PDB entry 8AFI | X-ray diffraction, 2.66 A resolution | chains A and B

# Chain A
Protein: Gamma-aminobutyric acid receptor-associated protein
Source organism: Homo sapiens
UniProtKB: O95166 (GBRAP_HUMAN); residues 2-116 here = UniProt positions 2-116
Amino-acid sequence (115 residues; numbered 2 to 116; the number before each row is that of its first residue):
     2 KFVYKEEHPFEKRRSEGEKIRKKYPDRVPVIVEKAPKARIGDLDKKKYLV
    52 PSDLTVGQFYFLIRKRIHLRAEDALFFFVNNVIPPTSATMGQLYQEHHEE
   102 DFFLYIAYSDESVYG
Curated features (UniProtKB/Swiss-Prot):
  - region: A36 to I68 (Interaction with GABRG2), K48 to L50 (Interaction with LIR (LC3 nteracting Region) motif of ATG3)
  - site: E17 (Interaction with LIR (LC3 nteracting Region) motif of ATG3), R28 (Interaction with LIR (LC3 nteracting Region) motif of ATG3), G116 (Cleavage)
  - lipidation: G116 (Phosphatidylethanolamine amidated glycine)
  - mutagenesis: K24 (K24Q: No effect on WDFY3-binding. Impaired WDFY3-binding, but no effect on SQSTM1-binding; when associated with H-25 and H-54), Y25 (Y25H: No effect on WDFY3-binding. Impaired WDFY3-binding, but no effect on SQSTM1-binding; when associated with Q-24 and H-54), Y49 to L50 (Inhibits interaction with TECPR2), D54 (D54H: No effect on WDFY3-binding. Impaired WDFY3-binding, but no effect on SQSTM1-binding; when associated with Q-24 and H-25), R67 (R67A: No effect on interaction with TECPR2), G116 (G116A: Impairs localization at the autophagosomal membrane)

# Chain B
Protein: Ubiquitin-like-conjugating enzyme ATG3
Notes: engineered mutation(s): N113G
UniProtKB: C9JNW8 (C9JNW8_HUMAN); residues 90-113 here correspond to UniProt positions 3-26 (UniProt number = residue number - 87)
Amino-acid sequence (24 residues; each row starts with the number of its first residue):
    90 YSDELEAIIEEDDGDGGWVDTYHG
Disordered / not traced: 90-94, 111-113
Sequence notes: conflict G113 (Asn26 in C9JNW8)
From the paper describing this entry:
  - contacts within the chain: E95-V108 (hydrophobic contact), I97-V108 (hydrophobic contact)
  - mutagenesis - D109A, T110A: unchanged binding to Gamma-aminobutyric acid receptor-associated protein (chain A)
  - mutagenesis - W107A: unchanged binding to ATG5-ATG12 complex and ATG16L1

# How chain A and chain B interact
Pairs across the interface (30; chain A residue first):
  Y5(A) - D104(B)  hydrogen bond
  H9(A) - D104(B)  salt bridge
  E17(A) - D102(B)
  E17(A) - W107(B)  hydrogen bond
  K20(A) - E99(B)  salt bridge
  I21(A) - E99(B)
  I21(A) - W107(B)
  K24(A) - E99(B)  salt bridge
  Y25(A) - I98(B)
  Y25(A) - E99(B)  hydrogen bond
  R28(A) - D109(B)  salt bridge
  P30(A) - W107(B)  hydrophobic
  V31(A) - W107(B)
  K46(A) - G105(B)  hydrogen bond (side chain-backbone)
  K46(A) - V108(B)
  K48(A) - D104(B)
  K48(A) - G106(B)  hydrogen bond (side chain-backbone)
  K48(A) - W107(B)
  K48(A) - V108(B)  hydrogen bond (backbone-backbone)
  Y49(A) - W107(B)
  Y49(A) - V108(B)  hydrophobic
  L50(A) - I98(B)  hydrophobic
  L50(A) - W107(B)  hydrophobic
  L50(A) - V108(B)  hydrogen bond (backbone-backbone)
  L50(A) - T110(B)  hydrogen bond (backbone-side chain)
  V51(A) - T110(B)
  P52(A) - T110(B)
  R67(A) - E95(B)  salt bridge
  R67(A) - V108(B)
  F104(A) - W107(B)  hydrophobic
Interface residues without a listed pair, chain A (20 interface residues in all): I32, L63
Interface residues without a listed pair, chain B (12 interface residues in all): I97
The authors on this interface:
  - residue pairs: H9(A)-D104(B), R28(A)-D109(B) (salt bridge), P30(A)-W107(B) (hydrophobic contact), K46(A)-V108(B) (hydrophobic contact), K48(A)-W107(B) (hydrophobic contact), Y49(A)-V108(B) (hydrophobic contact), V51(A)-T110(B), P52(A)-T110(B), L63(A)-T110(B), F104(A)-W107(B) (hydrophobic contact)
  - interface residues, chain A: K20(A), K24(A), K48(A)
  - interface residues, chain B: E99(B), D102(B), T110(B)
  - hot spots on chain B (mutagenesis) - W107A: abolished binding to Gamma-aminobutyric acid receptor-associated protein (chain A)
  - hot spots on chain B (mutagenesis) - E95A, I97A, V108A: decreased binding to Gamma-aminobutyric acid receptor-associated protein (chain A)

# Summary
Chain A and chain B form an interface of 20 and 12 residues respectively; the contacts include 8 hydrogen
bonds and 5 salt bridges. Among the polar pairs are H9(A)-D104(B), K20(A)-E99(B) and K24(A)-E99(B). The
authors report contacts between H9(A) and D104(B), V51(A) and T110(B) and P52(A) and T110(B) among others; a
salt bridge between R28(A) and D109(B); hydrophobic contacts between P30(A) and W107(B), K46(A) and V108(B)
and K48(A) and W107(B) among others. From the paper: E95A, I97A and V108A of chain B reduce binding to
Gamma-aminobutyric acid receptor-associated protein (chain A); interface residues K20(A), K24(A) and E99(B)
among others; 6 substitutions were tested in all.
Chain A is Gamma-aminobutyric acid receptor-associated protein (Homo sapiens) and chain B is
Ubiquitin-like-conjugating enzyme ATG3; the structure, GABARAP in complex with LIR motif of HsATG3, was
determined by X-ray diffraction.
